Entry 5NWG (X-ray diffraction, 1.40 A resolution); this record covers chains A and H.

Chain A:
Name: Tankyrase-2
Source organism: Homo sapiens
Notes: EC 2.4.2.30
UniProt: Q9H2K2 (TNKS2_HUMAN); residue numbers follow UniProt; this construct covers 946-1113
Sequence (191 residues; numbered 923 to 1113; the number before each row is that of its first residue):
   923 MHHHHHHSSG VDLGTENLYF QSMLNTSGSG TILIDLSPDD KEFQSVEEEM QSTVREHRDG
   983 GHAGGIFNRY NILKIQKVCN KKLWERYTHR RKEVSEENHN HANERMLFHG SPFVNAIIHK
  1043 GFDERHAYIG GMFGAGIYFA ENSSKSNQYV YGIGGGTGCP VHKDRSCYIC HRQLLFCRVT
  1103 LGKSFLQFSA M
Unresolved in the structure: 923-951, 1112-1113
Differences from the reference sequence: initiating methionine (923); expression tag (924-945)
Bound ions: Zn2+: Cys1081, His1084, Cys1089, Cys1092
Residues lining bound ligands: 9CB (7-chloranyl-2-[4-[2-hydroxyethyl(methyl)amino]phenyl]-3H-quinazolin-4-one): Phe1030, His1031, Gly1032, Ser1033, Pro1034, Phe1035, Arg1047, His1048, Ala1049, Tyr1050, Tyr1060, Phe1061, Ala1062, Lys1067, Ser1068, Tyr1071, Ile1075
Swiss-Prot annotation at these positions:
  - binding site (Zn(2+)): Cys1081, His1084, Cys1089, Cys1092

Chain H:
Name: Tankyrase-2
Source organism: Homo sapiens
Notes: EC 2.4.2.30
UniProt: Q9H2K2 (TNKS2_HUMAN); residue numbers follow UniProt; this construct covers 1114-1162
Sequence (49 residues; each row starts with the number of its first residue):
  1114 KMAHSPPGHH SVTGRPSVNG LALAEYVIYR GEQAYPEYLI TYQIMRPEG
Unresolved in the structure: 1114, 1162

How chain A and chain H interact:
Contacting residue pairs (158; chain A residue first):
  Leu958(A) - Tyr1151(H)  hydrophobic
  Glu964(A) - Tyr1151(H)  hydrogen bond
  Val968(A) - Tyr1151(H)  hydrophobic
  Val968(A) - Ile1153(H)  hydrophobic
  Met972(A) - Ile1153(H)  hydrophobic
  Met972(A) - Tyr1155(H)  hydrophobic
  Arg977(A) - Asn1132(H)
  Arg977(A) - Ala1135(H)
  Arg980(A) - Val1131(H)
  Gly986(A) - Ile1157(H)
  Ile988(A) - Met1158(H)
  Ile988(A) - Pro1160(H)
  Phe989(A) - Ile1157(H)  hydrophobic
  Phe989(A) - Met1158(H)
  Asn990(A) - Pro1160(H)
  Arg991(A) - Met1158(H)  hydrogen bond (backbone-backbone)
  Arg991(A) - Glu1161(H)  salt bridge
  Tyr992(A) - Tyr1155(H)  hydrophobic
  Tyr992(A) - Gln1156(H)
  Tyr992(A) - Met1158(H)
  Asn993(A) - Tyr1155(H)
  Asn993(A) - Gln1156(H)  hydrogen bond (backbone-backbone)
  Asn993(A) - Met1158(H)
  Ile994(A) - Thr1154(H)
  Ile994(A) - Tyr1155(H)  hydrophobic
  Leu995(A) - Thr1154(H)  hydrogen bond (backbone-backbone)
  Leu995(A) - Gln1156(H)
  Lys996(A) - Leu1152(H)
  Lys996(A) - Ile1153(H)
  Lys996(A) - Thr1154(H)  hydrogen bond (backbone-backbone)
  Ile997(A) - Leu1152(H)
  Gln998(A) - Glu1150(H)
  Gln998(A) - Tyr1151(H)
  Gln998(A) - Leu1152(H)  hydrogen bond (backbone-backbone)
  Lys999(A) - Glu1150(H)
  Lys999(A) - Tyr1151(H)
  Val1000(A) - Tyr1148(H)  hydrogen bond (backbone-side chain)
  Val1000(A) - Pro1149(H)
  Val1000(A) - Glu1150(H)  hydrogen bond (backbone-backbone)
  Cys1001(A) - Tyr1148(H)
  Asn1002(A) - Tyr1148(H)  hydrogen bond (backbone-side chain)
  Leu1005(A) - Tyr1148(H)
  Trp1006(A) - Tyr1148(H)
  Trp1006(A) - Glu1150(H)
  Arg1008(A) - Gly1144(H)
  Arg1008(A) - Glu1145(H)
  Tyr1009(A) - Glu1145(H)
  Tyr1009(A) - Gln1146(H)
  Tyr1009(A) - Ala1147(H)
  Tyr1009(A) - Tyr1148(H)  hydrophobic
  Arg1012(A) - Arg1143(H)
  Arg1012(A) - Glu1145(H)
  Arg1012(A) - Gln1146(H)  hydrogen bond
  Val1016(A) - His1123(H)
  Val1016(A) - Gln1146(H)
  Glu1019(A) - His1123(H)  salt bridge
  Arg1027(A) - Tyr1139(H)  hydrogen bond
  Leu1029(A) - Tyr1139(H)  hydrophobic
  Val1036(A) - Leu1152(H)  hydrophobic
  Ile1040(A) - Leu1152(H)  hydrophobic
  Phe1044(A) - Gly1144(H)
  Phe1044(A) - Ala1147(H)  hydrophobic
  Glu1046(A) - Met1115(H)
  Ala1049(A) - Met1115(H)  hydrophobic
  Phe1055(A) - Gly1127(H)
  Phe1055(A) - Glu1138(H)
  Phe1055(A) - Val1140(H)  hydrophobic
  Phe1055(A) - Tyr1142(H)  hydrogen bond (backbone-side chain)
  Ala1057(A) - Met1115(H)
  Ala1057(A) - Ala1116(H)  hydrogen bond (backbone-backbone)
  Ala1057(A) - Tyr1142(H)
  Gly1058(A) - Met1115(H)
  Gly1058(A) - Val1140(H)
  Gly1058(A) - Ile1141(H)
  Gly1058(A) - Tyr1142(H)
  Ile1059(A) - Met1115(H)  hydrophobic
  Ile1059(A) - Tyr1139(H)
  Ile1059(A) - Val1140(H)
  Ile1059(A) - Ile1141(H)  hydrogen bond (backbone-backbone)
  Ile1059(A) - Gly1144(H)
  Tyr1060(A) - Tyr1139(H)
  Tyr1060(A) - Val1140(H)  hydrophobic
  Phe1061(A) - Glu1138(H)
  Phe1061(A) - Tyr1139(H)  hydrogen bond (backbone-backbone)
  Phe1061(A) - Ile1141(H)  hydrophobic
  Phe1061(A) - Ala1147(H)  hydrophobic
  Glu1063(A) - Leu1136(H)
  Glu1063(A) - Ala1137(H)  hydrogen bond (backbone-backbone)
  Glu1063(A) - Tyr1139(H)  hydrogen bond
  Asn1064(A) - Ala1135(H)
  Asn1064(A) - Leu1136(H)  hydrogen bond (side chain-backbone)
  Lys1067(A) - Glu1138(H)
  Asn1069(A) - Tyr1155(H)  hydrogen bond
  Asn1069(A) - Ile1157(H)
  Val1072(A) - Tyr1155(H)
  Ser1088(A) - Ile1157(H)
  Cys1089(A) - Ile1157(H)
  Tyr1090(A) - Gln1156(H)
  Tyr1090(A) - Ile1157(H)
  Tyr1090(A) - Met1158(H)
  Tyr1090(A) - Arg1159(H)
  Ile1091(A) - Gln1156(H)  hydrogen bond (backbone-side chain)
  Cys1092(A) - Gln1156(H)
  His1093(A) - Tyr1155(H)
  His1093(A) - Gln1156(H)
  Arg1094(A) - Ile1153(H)
  Arg1094(A) - Thr1154(H)
  Arg1094(A) - Tyr1155(H)  hydrogen bond (backbone-backbone)
  Arg1094(A) - Ile1157(H)
  Gln1095(A) - Leu1152(H)
  Gln1095(A) - Ile1153(H)
  Gln1095(A) - Thr1154(H)  hydrogen bond
  Gln1095(A) - Tyr1155(H)
  Leu1096(A) - Tyr1151(H)
  Leu1096(A) - Leu1152(H)
  Leu1096(A) - Ile1153(H)  hydrogen bond (backbone-backbone)
  Leu1096(A) - Tyr1155(H)
  Leu1097(A) - Tyr1151(H)
  Leu1097(A) - Leu1152(H)  hydrophobic
  Phe1098(A) - Glu1150(H)  hydrogen bond (backbone-backbone)
  Phe1098(A) - Tyr1151(H)  hydrogen bond (backbone-backbone)
  Phe1098(A) - Ile1153(H)  hydrophobic
  Cys1099(A) - Tyr1148(H)
  Cys1099(A) - Pro1149(H)  hydrophobic
  Arg1100(A) - Ala1147(H)
  Arg1100(A) - Tyr1148(H)  hydrogen bond (backbone-backbone)
  Arg1100(A) - Glu1150(H)  salt bridge
  Val1101(A) - Ile1141(H)  hydrophobic
  Val1101(A) - Gln1146(H)
  Thr1102(A) - Ile1141(H)
  Thr1102(A) - Gln1146(H)  hydrogen bond (backbone-backbone)
  Leu1103(A) - His1123(H)
  Leu1103(A) - Ser1124(H)  hydrogen bond (backbone-side chain)
  Leu1103(A) - Tyr1139(H)  hydrophobic
  Gly1104(A) - His1123(H)
  Lys1105(A) - Gly1121(H)
  Lys1105(A) - His1122(H)
  Lys1105(A) - His1123(H)  hydrogen bond (backbone-backbone)
  Lys1105(A) - Ser1124(H)
  Ser1106(A) - His1122(H)
  Ser1106(A) - Ser1124(H)  hydrogen bond
  Ser1106(A) - Val1125(H)
  Ser1106(A) - Thr1126(H)  hydrogen bond
  Phe1107(A) - Pro1119(H)  hydrophobic
  Phe1107(A) - His1122(H)
  Phe1107(A) - Ser1124(H)  hydrogen bond (backbone-backbone)
  Phe1107(A) - Val1125(H)
  Phe1107(A) - Thr1126(H)  hydrogen bond (backbone-backbone)
  Leu1108(A) - Thr1126(H)
  Leu1108(A) - Arg1128(H)
  Gln1109(A) - Thr1126(H)  hydrogen bond (backbone-backbone)
  Gln1109(A) - Gly1127(H)
  Gln1109(A) - Arg1128(H)  hydrogen bond (backbone-backbone)
  Phe1110(A) - Arg1128(H)
  Ser1111(A) - Arg1128(H)  hydrogen bond (backbone-backbone)
  Ser1111(A) - Pro1129(H)
  Ser1111(A) - Ser1130(H)  hydrogen bond (side chain-backbone)
  Ser1111(A) - Val1131(H)
Also at the interface, not in a pair above, chain A (83 interface residues in all): Leu955, Thr975, Glu978, Gly987, Glu1015, Asn1020, Met1028, Phe1030, Ile1039, Asp1045, Gly1056, Ala1062
Also at the interface, not in a pair above, chain H (43 interface residues in all): Leu1134

Overview:
83 residues of chain A and 43 residues of chain H are in contact; the contacts include 37 hydrogen bonds and 3
salt bridges. Polar pairs include Arg991(A)-Glu1161(H), Glu1019(A)-His1123(H) and Arg1100(A)-Glu1150(H).
Ligands of chain A: compound 9CB. UniProt lists 4 Zn2+-binding residues on chain A.
Chain A is Tankyrase-2 and chain H is Tankyrase-2, both from Homo sapiens; the structure, Crystal structure of
TNKS2 in complex with 7-chloro-2-{4-[(2-hydroxyethyl)(methyl)amino]phenyl}-3,4-dihydroquinazolin-4-one, was
determined by X-ray diffraction (same publication as 5NSX, 5NT0, 5NT4, 5NVC, 5NVE, 5NVF and 5 further
entries).
